Entry 9FT1 (X-ray diffraction, 2.60 A resolution); this record covers chains C and D of the 28 polymer chains in the assembly.

== Chain C ==
Name: Proteasome subunit alpha type-4
Source organism: Saccharomyces cerevisiae
UniProtKB: P40303 (PSA4_YEAST); residues -1 to 252 here correspond to UniProt positions 1-254 (UniProt number = residue number + 2)
Sequence (254 residues; each row starts with the number of its first residue; numbers below 1 keep their minus sign (Met-1 is residue -1)):
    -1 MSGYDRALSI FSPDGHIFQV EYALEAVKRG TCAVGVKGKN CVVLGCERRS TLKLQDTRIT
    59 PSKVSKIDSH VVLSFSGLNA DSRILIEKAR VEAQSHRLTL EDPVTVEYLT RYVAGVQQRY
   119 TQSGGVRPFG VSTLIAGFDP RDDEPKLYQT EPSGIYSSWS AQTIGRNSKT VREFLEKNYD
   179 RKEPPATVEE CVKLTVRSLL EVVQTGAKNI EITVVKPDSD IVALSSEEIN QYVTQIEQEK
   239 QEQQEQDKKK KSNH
Unresolved in the structure: -1 to 0, 241-252
UniProt features mapped onto this chain:
  - modified residue: Thr58 (Phosphothreonine)

== Chain D ==
Name: Proteasome subunit alpha type-5
Source organism: Saccharomyces cerevisiae
UniProtKB: P32379 (PSA5_YEAST); residues -7 to 252 here correspond to UniProt positions 1-260 (UniProt number = residue number + 8)
Sequence (260 residues; row label = number of the first residue in the row; numbers below 1 keep their minus sign (Met-7 is residue -7)):
    -7 MFLTRSEYDR GVSTFSPEGR LFQVEYSLEA IKLGSTAIGI ATKEGVVLGV EKRATSPLLE
    53 SDSIEKIVEI DRHIGCAMSG LTADARSMIE HARTAAVTHN LYYDEDINVE SLTQSVCDLA
   113 LRFGEGASGE ERLMSRPFGV ALLIAGHDAD DGYQLFHAEP SGTFYRYNAK AIGSGSEGAQ
   173 AELLNEWHSS LTLKEAELLV LKILKQVMEE KLDENNAQLS CITKQDGFKI YDNEKTAELI
   233 KELKEKEAAE SPEEADVEMS
Unresolved in the structure: -7 to 0, 118-124, 243-252

== Interface between chain C and chain D ==
Contacting residue pairs (65):
  Asp3(C) with Glu117(D)
  Arg4(C) with Asp1(D), salt bridge; Glu117(D)
  Ala5(C) with Val4(D), hydrophobic; Glu117(D); Ser127(D)
  Ser7(C) with Ser127(D); Arg128(D)
  Ile8(C) with Val4(D), hydrophobic; Gln15(D)
  Phe9(C) with Gln15(D); Tyr18(D); Ser19(D); Ala22(D), hydrophobic; Leu73(D), hydrophobic; Arg128(D); Pro129(D); Gly131(D)
  Ser10(C) with Tyr18(D)
  Pro11(C) with Tyr18(D), hydrophobic; Glu21(D)
  Asp12(C) with Glu21(D)
  Gly13(C) with Tyr18(D); Glu21(D); Ala22(D)
  His14(C) with Leu25(D)
  Ile15(C) with Leu73(D), hydrophobic; Arg128(D)
  Lys35(C) with Glu52(D), salt bridge
  Gln116(C) with Ala75(D); Asp76(D); Arg128(D)
  Thr119(C) with Arg128(D), hydrogen bond (backbone-side chain)
  Gln120(C) with Met126(D); Ser127(D), hydrogen bond (backbone-backbone); Arg128(D); Pro129(D); Phe130(D)
  Ser121(C) with Ser127(D)
  Gly122(C) with Ser127(D)
  Ser151(C) with Ala75(D)
  Gly152(C) with Ala75(D)
  Ile153(C) with Thr74(D); Ala75(D)
  Ser155(C) with Leu51(D); Ser55(D)
  Ser156(C) with Leu51(D); Glu52(D), hydrogen bond (backbone-backbone); Ser55(D), hydrogen bond (backbone-side chain)
  Trp157(C) with Thr47(D); Ser48(D); Leu50(D); Leu51(D); Glu52(D)
  Ser158(C) with Leu50(D), hydrogen bond (backbone-backbone); Glu52(D), hydrogen bond
  Ala159(C) with Leu50(D)
  Leu173(C) with Leu50(D), hydrophobic
  Glu174(C) with Ser48(D), hydrogen bond; Pro49(D); Leu50(D)
  Arg179(C) with Pro49(D), hydrogen bond (side chain-backbone); Leu50(D); Leu51(D), hydrogen bond (side chain-backbone); Glu52(D)
Also at the interface, not in a pair above, chain C (32 interface residues in all): Tyr154, Arg170, Tyr177
Also at the interface, not in a pair above, chain D (27 interface residues in all): Arg78

== Overview ==
32 residues of chain C face 27 of chain D across their interface; the contacts include 9 hydrogen bonds and 2
salt bridges. Among the polar pairs are Arg4(C)-Asp1(D), Lys35(C)-Glu52(D) and Thr119(C)-Arg128(D).
Chain C is Proteasome subunit alpha type-4 and chain D is Proteasome subunit alpha type-5, both from
Saccharomyces cerevisiae; the structure, Yeast 20S proteasome in complex with epoxyketone inhibitor 9, was
determined by X-ray diffraction together with 9FRW, 9FSU, 9FST, 9FSV and 9FT0 from the same study.
